PDB entry 1QSY | X-ray diffraction, 2.30 A resolution | chains C and A of the 3 polymer chains in the assembly

== Chain C ==
Molecule: 14-nt DNA strand
Sequence (14 nucleotides; each row starts with the number of its first residue):
   203 ATTGCGCCGTGGTC

== Chain A ==
Protein: DNA polymerase I
Organism: Thermus aquaticus
Notes: EC 2.7.7.7; fragment: klenow fragment
UniProt: P19821 (DPO1_THEAQ); residues 293-831 here = UniProt positions 293-831
Amino-acid sequence (539 residues; each row starts with the number of its first residue):
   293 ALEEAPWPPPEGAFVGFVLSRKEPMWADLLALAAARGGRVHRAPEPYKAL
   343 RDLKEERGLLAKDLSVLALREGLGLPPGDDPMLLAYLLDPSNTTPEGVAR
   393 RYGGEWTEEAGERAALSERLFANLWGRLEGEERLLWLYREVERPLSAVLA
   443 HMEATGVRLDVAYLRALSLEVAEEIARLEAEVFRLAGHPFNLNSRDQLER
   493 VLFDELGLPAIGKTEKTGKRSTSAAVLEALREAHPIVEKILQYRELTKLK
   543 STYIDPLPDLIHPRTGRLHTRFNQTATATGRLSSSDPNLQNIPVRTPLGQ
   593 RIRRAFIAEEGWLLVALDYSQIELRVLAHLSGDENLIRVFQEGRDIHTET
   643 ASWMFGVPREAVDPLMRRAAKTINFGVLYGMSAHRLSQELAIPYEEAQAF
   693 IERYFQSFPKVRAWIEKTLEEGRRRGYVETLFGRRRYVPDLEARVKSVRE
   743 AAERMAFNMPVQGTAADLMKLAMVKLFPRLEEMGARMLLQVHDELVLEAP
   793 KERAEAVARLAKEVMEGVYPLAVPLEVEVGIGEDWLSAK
Differences from the reference sequence: engineered mutation Glu348 (Ala in P19821)
Bound ions: Mg2+ site 1: Asp610, Asp785 (together with 2',3'-dideoxyadenosine triphosphate); Mg2+ site 2: Asp610, Tyr611, Asp785 (together with 2',3'-dideoxyadenosine triphosphate)
Small-molecule neighbours: 2',3'-dideoxyadenosine triphosphate (DDS): Arg573, Asp610, Tyr611, Ser612, Gln613, Ile614, Glu615, His639, Arg659, Lys663, Thr664, Phe667, Tyr671, Asp785

== How chain C and chain A interact ==
Residue-residue contacts (45; chain C residue first):
  DA203(C) with Gly672(A), base contact; Ser674(A), sugar contact; Glu742(A), hydrogen bond to the base; Arg746(A), hydrogen bond to the base
  DT204(C) with Thr664(A), base contact; Phe667(A), base contact; Gly668(A), sugar contact; Tyr671(A), base contact; Gly672(A), sugar contact; Met673(A), hydrogen bond to the sugar; Ser674(A), hydrogen bond to the phosphate; Arg677(A), salt bridge to the phosphate; Arg746(A), hydrogen bond to the phosphate
  DT205(C) with Arg746(A), salt bridge to the phosphate; Met747(A), phosphate contact; Asn750(A), sugar contact; Gln754(A), hydrogen bond to the base
  DG206(C) with Thr569(A), phosphate contact; Thr571(A), sugar contact; Arg573(A), hydrogen bond to the base; Arg728(A), salt bridge to the phosphate; Met747(A), phosphate contact; Gln754(A), hydrogen bond to the sugar
  DC207(C) with Ala568(A), phosphate contact; Thr569(A), phosphate contact; Ala570(A), hydrogen bond to the phosphate; Ser575(A), phosphate contact
  DG208(C) with Ala568(A), phosphate contact; Ser575(A), hydrogen bond to the phosphate; Ser576(A), sugar contact; Ser577(A), phosphate contact; Asp578(A), phosphate contact; Asn580(A), hydrogen bond to the sugar
  DC209(C) with Ser577(A), phosphate contact; Asp578(A), hydrogen bond to the phosphate; Asn580(A), sugar contact
  DC210(C) with Ser543(A), hydrogen bond to the phosphate; Thr544(A), sugar contact
  DG211(C) with Asn485(A), phosphate contact; Ser543(A), phosphate contact
  DT212(C) with Asn483(A), hydrogen bond to the phosphate; Asn485(A), hydrogen bond to the phosphate; Ser486(A), hydrogen bond to the phosphate
  DG213(C) with Ser486(A), hydrogen bond to the phosphate; Gln489(A), hydrogen bond to the phosphate
Also at the interface, not in a pair above, chain A (34 interface residues in all): Lys540, Pro548, Asn565, His784

== In short ==
The interface between chain C and chain A involves 11 residues on one side and 34 on the other, with 18
hydrogen bonds and 3 salt bridges. Among the polar pairs are DA203(C)-Glu742(A), DA203(C)-Arg746(A) and
DT205(C)-Gln754(A). Ligands of chain A: 2',3'-dideoxyadenosine triphosphate.
Here chain C is a 14-nt DNA strand and chain A is DNA polymerase I (Thermus aquaticus). Entry 1QSY
(DDATP-Trapped closed ternary complex of the large fragment of DNA Polymerase I from thermus aquaticus) was
determined by X-ray diffraction, deposited together with 1QSS and 1QTM.
